PDB entry 6HEC | electron microscopy, 6.95 A resolution (low resolution: residue-level contacts below are approximate; hydrogen-bond / salt-bridge calls are withheld) | chains k and l of the 34 polymer chains in the assembly

== Chain k (and l) ==
Protein: Proteasome subunit beta
Organism: Archaeoglobus fulgidus (strain ATCC 49558 / VC-16 / DSM 4304 / JCM 9628 / NBRC 100126)
Notes: EC 3.4.25.1; chain l of this document is another copy of the same molecule, construct and numbering; everything in this record applies to it too
UniProtKB: Q9P996 (PSB_ARCFU); numbering as in UniProt (aligned over 12-213)
Sequence (202 residues; row label = number of the first residue in the row):
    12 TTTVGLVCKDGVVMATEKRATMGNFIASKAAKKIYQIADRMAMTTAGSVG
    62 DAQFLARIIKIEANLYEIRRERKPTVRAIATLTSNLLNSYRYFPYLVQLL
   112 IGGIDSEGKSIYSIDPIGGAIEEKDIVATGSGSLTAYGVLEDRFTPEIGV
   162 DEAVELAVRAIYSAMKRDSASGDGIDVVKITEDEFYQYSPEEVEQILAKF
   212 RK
UniProt features mapped onto this chain:
  - active site: Thr12 (Nucleophile)

== Chain k / chain l interface ==
Pairs across the interface - 42 pairs, chain k then chain l:
  Met33(k) - Ile132(l)
  Asn35(k) - Ser142(l)
  Asn35(k) - Ser144(l)
  Asn35(k) - Leu145(l)
  Phe36(k) - Gln109(l)
  Phe36(k) - Asp126(l)
  Phe36(k) - Ala139(l)
  Phe36(k) - Thr140(l)
  Phe36(k) - Gly141(l)
  Phe36(k) - Ser144(l)
  Ile37(k) - Ala139(l)
  Ile37(k) - Leu145(l)
  Ile37(k) - Tyr148(l)
  Ala38(k) - Ile132(l)
  Ala38(k) - Glu134(l)
  Ala38(k) - Tyr148(l)
  Ser39(k) - Glu134(l)
  Ser39(k) - Asp136(l)
  Ser39(k) - Ile137(l)
  Ser39(k) - Tyr148(l)
  Lys40(k) - Tyr148(l)
  Lys40(k) - Glu152(l)
  Ala41(k) - Glu133(l)
  Lys43(k) - Glu133(l)
  Gly61(k) - Asp126(l)
  Gly61(k) - Gly129(l)
  Gly61(k) - Gly130(l)
  Asp62(k) - Arg102(l)
  Gln64(k) - Asp126(l)
  Gln64(k) - Gly130(l)
  Gln64(k) - Ala131(l)
  Gln64(k) - Ile132(l)
  Phe65(k) - Ser95(l)
  Phe65(k) - Asn96(l)
  Phe65(k) - Asn99(l)
  Phe65(k) - Gly130(l)
  Arg68(k) - Ala131(l)
  Phe104(k) - Arg102(l)
  Phe104(k) - Tyr103(l)
  Pro105(k) - Arg102(l)
  Tyr106(k) - Asn99(l)
  Tyr106(k) - Arg102(l)
Also at the interface, not in a pair above, chain k (18 interface residues in all): Val60
Also at the interface, not in a pair above, chain l (26 interface residues in all): Thr92, Ser124, Lys135

== In short ==
The interface between chain k and chain l involves 18 residues on one side and 26 on the other. From UniProt:
active-site residue Thr12(k) on chain k.
Chain k and chain l are both Proteasome subunit beta (Archaeoglobus fulgidus (strain ATCC 49558 / VC-16 / DSM
4304 / JCM 9628 / NBRC 100126)); the structure, PAN-proteasome in state 4, was determined by electron
microscopy, deposited together with 6HE5, 6HE7, 6HE8, 6HE9, 6HEA and 6HED.
